PDB entry 2D3O | X-ray diffraction, 3.35 A resolution | chains R and W of the 5 polymer chains in the assembly

Chain R:
Name: 50S ribosomal protein L23
Source organism: Deinococcus radiodurans
Reference sequence: Q9RXK0 (RL23_DEIRA); residues 1-95 here correspond to UniProt positions 0-94 (UniProt number = residue number - 1)
Sequence (95 residues; each row starts with the number of its first residue):
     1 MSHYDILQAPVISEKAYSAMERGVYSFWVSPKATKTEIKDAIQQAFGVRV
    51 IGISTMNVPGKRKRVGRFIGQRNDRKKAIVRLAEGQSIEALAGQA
Unresolved in the structure: 1, 95

Chain W:
Name: 50S ribosomal protein L29
Source organism: Deinococcus radiodurans
Reference sequence: Q9RXJ4 (RL29_DEIRA); residue numbers follow UniProt; this construct covers 1-67
Sequence (67 residues; row label = number of the first residue in the row):
     1 MKPSEMRNLQATDFAKEIDARKKELMELRFQAAAGQLAQPHRVRQLRREV
    51 AQLNTVKAELARKGEQQ
Unresolved in the structure: 67

How chain R and chain W interact:
Residue-residue contacts - 7 pairs, chain R then chain W:
  Tyr4(R) with Lys23(W); Met26(W)
  Leu7(R) with Arg29(W)
  Gln8(R) with Arg29(W), hydrogen bond (backbone-side chain)
  Ala9(R) with Arg29(W)
  Pro10(R) with Phe30(W)
  Ile12(R) with Ala33(W)
Also at the interface, not in a pair above, chain W (7 interface residues in all): Asp19, Ala34

Summary:
The interface between chain R and chain W involves 6 residues on one side and 7 on the other; the contacts
include 1 hydrogen bond. Its one hydrogen-bonded contact is Gln8(R)-Arg29(W).
Here chain R is 50S ribosomal protein L23 and chain W is 50S ribosomal protein L29, both from Deinococcus
radiodurans. Entry 2D3O (Structure of Ribosome Binding Domain of the Trigger Factor on the 50S ribosomal
subunit from D. ...) was determined by X-ray diffraction.
